PDB entry 5FMF | electron microscopy, 6.00 A resolution (low resolution: residue-level contacts below are approximate; hydrogen-bond / salt-bridge calls are withheld) | chains D and G of the 27 polymer chains in the assembly

== Chain D ==
Molecule: RNA polymerase II pre-initiation complex, RPB4
Organism: Saccharomyces cerevisiae
Sequence (178 residues; each row starts with the number of its first residue; note: 41 numbers in that range are skipped by the numbering (no residue carries them; nothing is unmodelled there)):
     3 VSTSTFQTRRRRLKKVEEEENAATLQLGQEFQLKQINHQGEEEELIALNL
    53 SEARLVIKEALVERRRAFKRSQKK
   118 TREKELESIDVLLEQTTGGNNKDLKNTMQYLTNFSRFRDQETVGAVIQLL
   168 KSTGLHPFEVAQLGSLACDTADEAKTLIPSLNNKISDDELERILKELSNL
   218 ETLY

== Chain G ==
Molecule: DNA-directed RNA polymerase II subunit RPB7
Organism: Saccharomyces cerevisiae
UniProtKB: P34087 (RPB7_YEAST); numbering as in UniProt (aligned over 1-171)
Sequence (171 residues; numbered 1 to 171; the number before each row is that of its first residue):
     1 MFFIKDLSLNITLHPSFFGPRMKQYLKTKLLEEVEGSCTGKFGYILCVLD
    51 YDNIDIQRGRILPTDGSAEFNVKYRAVVFKPFKGEVVDGTVVSCSQHGFE
   101 VQVGPMKVFVTKHLMPQDLTFNAGSNPPSYQSSEDVITIKSRIRVKIEGC
   151 ISQVSSIHAIGSIKEDYLGAI
Curated features (UniProtKB/Swiss-Prot):
  - mutagenesis: Val-108 to His-113 (Lowers nucleic-acid binding of RPB4-RPB7 by 10-fold; no effect on association with Pol II core complex; abolishes transcriptional activity of Pol II), Ile-151 to His-158 (No effect on nucleic-acid binding of RPB4-RPB7 and on association with Pol II core complex; abolishes transcriptional activity of Pol II)

== Chain D / chain G interface ==
Residue-residue contacts - 104 pairs, chain D then chain G:
  Val-3(D) / Leu-9(G)
  Val-3(D) / Asn-10(G)
  Val-3(D) / Glu-33(G)
  Ser-4(D) / Leu-9(G)
  Thr-5(D) / Leu-7(G)
  Thr-5(D) / Ser-8(G)
  Thr-5(D) / Val-34(G)
  Thr-5(D) / Phe-42(G)
  Thr-5(D) / Tyr-74(G)
  Ser-6(D) / Leu-7(G)
  Ser-6(D) / Ser-8(G)
  Thr-7(D) / Lys-5(G)
  Thr-7(D) / Asp-6(G)
  Thr-7(D) / Leu-7(G)
  Thr-7(D) / Lys-41(G)
  Thr-7(D) / Phe-42(G)
  Phe-8(D) / Lys-5(G)
  Phe-8(D) / Asp-6(G)
  Asn-23(D) / Lys-80(G)
  Asn-23(D) / Phe-82(G)
  Asn-23(D) / Lys-83(G)
  Ala-24(D) / Lys-83(G)
  Ala-25(D) / Lys-83(G)
  Leu-29(D) / Phe-82(G)
  Gly-30(D) / Phe-82(G)
  Glu-32(D) / Lys-5(G)
  Glu-32(D) / Lys-41(G)
  Glu-32(D) / Phe-42(G)
  Phe-33(D) / Phe-3(G)
  Phe-33(D) / Lys-5(G)
  Phe-33(D) / Lys-41(G)
  Phe-33(D) / Phe-42(G)
  Phe-33(D) / Lys-80(G)
  Gln-37(D) / Lys-5(G)
  Ile-38(D) / Asp-6(G)
  Asn-39(D) / Asp-6(G)
  His-40(D) / Asp-6(G)
  His-40(D) / Lys-73(G)
  His-40(D) / Arg-75(G)
  Glu-45(D) / Arg-75(G)
  Leu-47(D) / Phe-3(G)
  Ile-48(D) / Phe-2(G)
  Ile-48(D) / Phe-3(G)
  Ile-48(D) / Ile-4(G)
  Ala-49(D) / Met-1(G)
  Ala-49(D) / Phe-2(G)
  Leu-50(D) / Met-1(G)
  Leu-50(D) / Phe-2(G)
  Leu-50(D) / Ile-4(G)
  Val-58(D) / Leu-49(G)
  Val-58(D) / Val-77(G)
  Ile-59(D) / Cys-47(G)
  Ala-62(D) / Cys-47(G)
  Ala-62(D) / Leu-49(G)
  Glu-65(D) / Asp-52(G)
  Arg-66(D) / Glu-35(G)
  Arg-66(D) / Cys-47(G)
  Arg-66(D) / Val-48(G)
  Arg-66(D) / Tyr-51(G)
  Ala-69(D) / Asp-52(G)
  Phe-70(D) / Tyr-51(G)
  Arg-72(D) / Asp-52(G)
  Ser-73(D) / Arg-21(G)
  Ser-73(D) / Gln-24(G)
  Lys-76(D) / Arg-21(G)
  Asn-138(D) / Glu-35(G)
  Asn-138(D) / Gly-36(G)
  Asn-138(D) / Leu-46(G)
  Asp-140(D) / Gly-36(G)
  Asp-140(D) / Tyr-44(G)
  Asp-140(D) / Pro-105(G)
  Leu-141(D) / Leu-46(G)
  Asn-143(D) / Gly-104(G)
  Thr-144(D) / Phe-2(G)
  Thr-144(D) / Leu-46(G)
  Thr-144(D) / Gly-104(G)
  Thr-144(D) / Pro-105(G)
  Tyr-147(D) / Asp-88(G)
  Tyr-147(D) / Val-103(G)
  Tyr-147(D) / Gly-104(G)
  Asn-150(D) / Arg-142(G)
  Phe-151(D) / Asp-88(G)
  Phe-151(D) / Gly-89(G)
  Phe-151(D) / Thr-90(G)
  Phe-151(D) / Arg-142(G)
  Phe-175(D) / Met-1(G)
  Phe-175(D) / Glu-85(G)
  Ala-178(D) / Met-1(G)
  Gln-179(D) / Glu-85(G)
  Gln-179(D) / Val-86(G)
  Ser-182(D) / Asp-88(G)
  Leu-183(D) / Val-86(G)
  Leu-183(D) / Asp-88(G)
  Leu-183(D) / Arg-144(G)
  Ala-184(D) / Arg-144(G)
  Thr-187(D) / Tyr-167(G)
  Asp-189(D) / Tyr-167(G)
  Glu-190(D) / Arg-144(G)
  Glu-190(D) / Tyr-167(G)
  Thr-193(D) / Asp-166(G)
  Thr-193(D) / Tyr-167(G)
  Leu-194(D) / Val-86(G)
  Leu-194(D) / Arg-144(G)
  Leu-194(D) / Tyr-167(G)
Other interface residues (no listed pair), chain D (57 interface residues in all): Gln-9, Leu-52, Ala-55, Leu-63, Thr-134, Leu-148
Other interface residues (no listed pair), chain G (50 interface residues in all): Leu-31, Thr-39, Val-78, Gly-84, Gln-102, Leu-168

== Summary ==
The interface between chain D and chain G involves 57 residues on one side and 50 on the other. From UniProt:
14 mutagenesis sites on chain G.
Chain D is RNA polymerase II pre-initiation complex, RPB4 and chain G is DNA-directed RNA polymerase II
subunit RPB7, both from Saccharomyces cerevisiae; the structure, the P-lobe of RNA polymerase II
pre-initiation complex, was determined by electron microscopy.
